3GVJ - chain A; structure by X-ray diffraction, 1.48 A resolution.

Chain A:
Molecule: Endo-N-acetylneuraminidase
Source organism: Enterobacteria phage K1F
Notes: EC 3.2.1.129
Reference sequence: Q858B1 (Q858B1_BPK1F); residues 246-910 here = UniProt positions 246-910
Chain sequence (670 residues; numbered 241 to 910; the number before each row is that of its first residue):
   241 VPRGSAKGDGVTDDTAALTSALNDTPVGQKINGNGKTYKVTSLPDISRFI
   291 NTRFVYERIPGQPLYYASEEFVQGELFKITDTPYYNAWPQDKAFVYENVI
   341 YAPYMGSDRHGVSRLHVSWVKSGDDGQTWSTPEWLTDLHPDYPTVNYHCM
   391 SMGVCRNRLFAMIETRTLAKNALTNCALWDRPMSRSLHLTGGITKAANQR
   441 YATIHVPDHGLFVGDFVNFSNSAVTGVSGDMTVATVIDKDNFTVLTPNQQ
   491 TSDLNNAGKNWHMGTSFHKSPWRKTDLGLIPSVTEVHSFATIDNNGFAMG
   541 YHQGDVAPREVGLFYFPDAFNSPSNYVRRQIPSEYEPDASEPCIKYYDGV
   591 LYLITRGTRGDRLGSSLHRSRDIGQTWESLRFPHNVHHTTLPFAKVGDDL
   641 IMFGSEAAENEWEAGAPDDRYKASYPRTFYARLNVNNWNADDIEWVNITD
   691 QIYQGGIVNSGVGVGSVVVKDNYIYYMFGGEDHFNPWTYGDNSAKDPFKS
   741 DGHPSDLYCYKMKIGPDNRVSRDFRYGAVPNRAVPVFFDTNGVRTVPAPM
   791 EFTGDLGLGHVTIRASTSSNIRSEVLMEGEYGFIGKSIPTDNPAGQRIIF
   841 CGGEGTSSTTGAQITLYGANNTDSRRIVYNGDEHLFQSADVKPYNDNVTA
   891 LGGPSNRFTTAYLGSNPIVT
Differences from the reference sequence: expression tag (241-245); engineered mutation A647 (Arg in Q858B1)
Residues lining bound ligands: N-acetyl-beta-neuraminic acid (SLB): S848, T849, R865, N870, Q877, S878

Summary:
Chain A binds N-acetyl-beta-neuraminic acid.
Chain A is Endo-N-acetylneuraminidase (Enterobacteria phage K1F); the structure, Crystal structure of an
endo-neuraminidaseNF mutant, was determined by X-ray diffraction together with 3GVK and 3GVL from the same
study.
